5MPA - chains C and D of the 34 polymer chains in the assembly; structure by electron microscopy, 4.50 A resolution (low resolution: residue-level contacts below are approximate; hydrogen-bond / salt-bridge calls are withheld).

== Chain C ==
Protein: Proteasome subunit alpha type-3
From: Saccharomyces cerevisiae (strain ATCC 204508 / S288c)
Notes: EC 3.4.25.1
UniProtKB: P23638 (PSA3_YEAST); residues 0-257 here correspond to UniProt positions 1-258 (UniProt number = residue number + 1)
Sequence (258 residues; numbered 0 to 257; the number before each row is that of its first residue; numbering starts at 0):
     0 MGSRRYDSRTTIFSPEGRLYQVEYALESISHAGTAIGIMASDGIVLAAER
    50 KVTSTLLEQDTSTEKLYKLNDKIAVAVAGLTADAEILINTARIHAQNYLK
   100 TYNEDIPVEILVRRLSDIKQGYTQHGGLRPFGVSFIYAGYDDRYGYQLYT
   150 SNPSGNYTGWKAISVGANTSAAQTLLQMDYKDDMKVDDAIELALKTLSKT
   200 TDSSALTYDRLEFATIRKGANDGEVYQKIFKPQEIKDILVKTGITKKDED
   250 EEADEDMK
Disordered / not traced: 0, 245-257
Curated features (UniProtKB/Swiss-Prot):
  - cross-link (Glycyl lysine isopeptide (Lys-Gly)): Lys99 (interchain with G-Cter in ubiquitin), Lys198 (interchain with G-Cter in ubiquitin), Lys230 (interchain with G-Cter in ubiquitin)

== Chain D ==
Protein: Proteasome subunit alpha type-4
From: Saccharomyces cerevisiae (strain ATCC 204508 / S288c)
Notes: EC 3.4.25.1
UniProtKB: P40303 (PSA4_YEAST); residues -1 to 252 here correspond to UniProt positions 1-254 (UniProt number = residue number + 2)
Sequence (254 residues; numbered -1 to 252; the number before each row is that of its first residue; numbers below 1 keep their minus sign (Met-1 is residue -1)):
    -1 MSGYDRALSIFSPDGHIFQVEYALEAVKRGTCAVGVKGKNCVVLGCERRS
    49 TLKLQDTRITPSKVSKIDSHVVLSFSGLNADSRILIEKARVEAQSHRLTL
    99 EDPVTVEYLTRYVAGVQQRYTQSGGVRPFGVSTLIAGFDPRDDEPKLYQT
   149 EPSGIYSSWSAQTIGRNSKTVREFLEKNYDRKEPPATVEECVKLTVRSLL
   199 EVVQTGAKNIEITVVKPDSDIVALSSEEINQYVTQIEQEKQEQQEQDKKK
   249 KSNH
Disordered / not traced: -1 to 0, 241-252
Curated features (UniProtKB/Swiss-Prot):
  - modified residue: Thr58 (Phosphothreonine)

== Interface between chain C and chain D ==
Pairs across the interface (64):
  Ser2(C) - Arg4(D)
  Arg3(C) - Arg4(D)
  Arg3(C) - Ala5(D)
  Arg3(C) - Leu6(D)
  Arg3(C) - Ile8(D)
  Asp6(C) - Tyr2(D)
  Asp6(C) - Arg4(D)
  Arg8(C) - Tyr2(D)
  Thr10(C) - Tyr2(D)
  Thr10(C) - Leu6(D)
  Thr10(C) - Arg125(D)
  Ile11(C) - Leu6(D)
  Ile11(C) - Gln17(D)
  Phe12(C) - Gln17(D)
  Phe12(C) - Tyr20(D)
  Phe12(C) - Ala21(D)
  Phe12(C) - Pro126(D)
  Phe12(C) - Gly128(D)
  Ser13(C) - Tyr20(D)
  Pro14(C) - Tyr20(D)
  Pro14(C) - Glu23(D)
  Glu15(C) - Glu23(D)
  Glu15(C) - Arg27(D)
  Gly16(C) - Tyr20(D)
  Gly16(C) - Ala24(D)
  Arg17(C) - Arg27(D)
  Leu18(C) - Arg125(D)
  Glu108(C) - Pro59(D)
  Arg112(C) - Arg81(D)
  Ser115(C) - Arg81(D)
  Asp116(C) - Arg81(D)
  Gln119(C) - Ala78(D)
  Gln119(C) - Ile82(D)
  Gln119(C) - Arg125(D)
  Thr122(C) - Arg125(D)
  Gln123(C) - Asp79(D)
  Gln123(C) - Val124(D)
  Gln123(C) - Arg125(D)
  His124(C) - Gly123(D)
  His124(C) - Val124(D)
  Gly125(C) - Gly123(D)
  Gly126(C) - Tyr2(D)
  Gln146(C) - Ile57(D)
  Leu147(C) - Ile57(D)
  Tyr148(C) - Ile57(D)
  Ser153(C) - Ala78(D)
  Gly154(C) - Ala78(D)
  Asn155(C) - Asn77(D)
  Tyr156(C) - Pro59(D)
  Tyr156(C) - Arg81(D)
  Thr157(C) - Gln53(D)
  Gly158(C) - Gln53(D)
  Gly158(C) - Thr58(D)
  Trp159(C) - Leu50(D)
  Trp159(C) - Leu52(D)
  Trp159(C) - Gln53(D)
  Trp159(C) - Asp54(D)
  Lys160(C) - Leu52(D)
  Lys160(C) - Asp54(D)
  Ala161(C) - Leu52(D)
  Leu175(C) - Leu52(D)
  Gln176(C) - Lys51(D)
  Gln176(C) - Leu52(D)
  Tyr179(C) - Leu52(D)
Also at the interface, not in a pair above, chain C (40 interface residues in all): Thr9, Tyr143
Also at the interface, not in a pair above, chain D (33 interface residues in all): Arg56, Leu76, Arg88, Tyr118

== Summary ==
The interface between chain C and chain D involves 40 residues on one side and 33 on the other.
Chain C is Proteasome subunit alpha type-3 and chain D is Proteasome subunit alpha type-4, both from
Saccharomyces cerevisiae (strain ATCC 204508 / S288c); the structure, 26S proteasome in presence of ATP (s2),
was determined by electron microscopy together with 5MP9, 5MPB, 5MPC, 5MPD and 5MPE from the same study.
